Entry 3L71 (X-ray diffraction, 2.84 A resolution); this record covers chains A and E of the 20 polymer chains in the assembly.

# Chain A
Protein: Mitochondrial ubiquinol-cytochrome-c reductase complex core protein i
Organism: Gallus gallus
Notes: EC 1.10.2.2
Reference sequence: D0VX31 (D0VX31_CHICK); residues 1-446 here = UniProt positions 1-446
Sequence (446 residues; each row starts with the number of its first residue):
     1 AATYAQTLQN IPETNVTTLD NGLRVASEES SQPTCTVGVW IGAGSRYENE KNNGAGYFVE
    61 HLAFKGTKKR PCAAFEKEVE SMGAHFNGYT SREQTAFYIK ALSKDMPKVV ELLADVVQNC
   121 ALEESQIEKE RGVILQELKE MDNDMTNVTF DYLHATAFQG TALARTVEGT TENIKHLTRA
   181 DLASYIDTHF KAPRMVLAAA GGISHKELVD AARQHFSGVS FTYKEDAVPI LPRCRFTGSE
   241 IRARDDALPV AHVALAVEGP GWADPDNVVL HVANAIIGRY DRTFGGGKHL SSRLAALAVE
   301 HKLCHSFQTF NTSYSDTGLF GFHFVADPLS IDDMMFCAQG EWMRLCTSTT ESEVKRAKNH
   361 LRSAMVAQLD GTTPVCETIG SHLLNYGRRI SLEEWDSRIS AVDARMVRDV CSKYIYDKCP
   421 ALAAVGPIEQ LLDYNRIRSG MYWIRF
Unresolved in the structure: 445-446

# Chain E
Protein: Cytochrome b-c1 complex subunit Rieske, mitochondrial
Organism: Gallus gallus
Notes: EC 1.10.2.2
Reference sequence: Q5ZLR5 (UCRI_CHICK); residues 1-196 here correspond to UniProt positions 77-272 (UniProt number = residue number + 76)
Sequence (196 residues; each row starts with the number of its first residue):
     1 VHNDVTVPDF SAYRREDVMD ATTSSQTSSE DRKGFSYLVT ATACVATAYA AKNVVTQFIS
    61 SLSASADVLA LSKIEIKLSD IPEGKNVAFK WRGKPLFVRH RTQAEINQEA EVDVSKLRDP
   121 QHDLDRVKKP EWVILVGVCT HLGCVPIANS GDFGGYYCPC HGSHYDASGR IRKGPAPYNL
   181 EVPTYQFVGD DLVVVG
Swiss-Prot annotation at these positions:
  - binding site ([2Fe-2S] cluster): Cys-139, His-141, Leu-142, Cys-158, His-161, Ser-163
Cystine bridges: Cys-144/Cys-160
Metal / ion sites: 2Fe-2S cluster Fe: Cys-139, His-141, Cys-158, His-161
Small-molecule neighbours: 2Fe-2S cluster (FES): Cys-139, His-141, Leu-142, Gly-143, Cys-144, Cys-158, Cys-160, His-161, Gly-162, Ser-163, Pro-175

# Interface between chain A and chain E
Residue-residue contacts (39; chain A residue first):
  Leu-138(A) with Val-1(E)
  Asp-142(A) with Val-1(E); His-2(E), salt bridge
  Val-148(A) with His-2(E)
  Asp-151(A) with His-2(E), salt bridge
  Tyr-152(A) with His-2(E); Val-5(E), hydrophobic
  Ala-155(A) with Val-7(E)
  Thr-156(A) with Val-7(E)
  Gln-159(A) with Val-7(E); Phe-10(E); Arg-14(E), hydrogen bond
  Gly-160(A) with Ala-21(E)
  Thr-161(A) with Ala-21(E)
  Thr-166(A) with Asn-3(E), hydrogen bond
  Glu-168(A) with Asn-3(E)
  Gly-169(A) with Asn-3(E)
  Thr-170(A) with Asp-4(E)
  Thr-171(A) with Val-1(E); Asp-4(E), hydrogen bond
  Arg-233(A) with Ala-21(E); Thr-22(E); Ser-24(E)
  Arg-235(A) with Arg-14(E); Val-18(E), hydrogen bond (side chain-backbone); Met-19(E), hydrogen bond (side chain-backbone); Asp-20(E); Ala-21(E), hydrogen bond (backbone-backbone); Thr-23(E)
  Phe-236(A) with Ser-25(E), hydrogen bond (backbone-side chain); Gln-26(E)
  Thr-237(A) with Arg-14(E), hydrogen bond
  Glu-258(A) with Gln-26(E), hydrogen bond
  Asp-417(A) with Lys-33(E), hydrogen bond (backbone-side chain); Tyr-37(E), hydrogen bond
  Lys-418(A) with Gln-26(E), hydrogen bond; Lys-33(E)
  Arg-438(A) with Lys-33(E); Tyr-37(E)
Interface residues without a listed pair, chain A (27 interface residues in all): Lys-139, Met-141, Cys-234, Tyr-442
Interface residues without a listed pair, chain E (20 interface residues in all): Ser-29

# Summary
Chain A and chain E form an interface of 27 and 20 residues respectively, with 12 hydrogen bonds and 2 salt
bridges. Polar pairs include Asp-142(A)/His-2(E), Asp-151(A)/His-2(E) and Gln-159(A)/Arg-14(E). Ligands of
chain E: 2Fe-2S cluster. From UniProt: 6 [2Fe-2S] cluster-binding residues on chain E.
Chain A is Mitochondrial ubiquinol-cytochrome-c reductase complex core protein i and chain E is Cytochrome
b-c1 complex subunit Rieske, mitochondrial, both from Gallus gallus; the structure, Cytochrome BC1 complex
from chicken with azoxystrobin bound, was determined by X-ray diffraction.
